PDB entry 5DN6 | X-ray diffraction, 3.98 A resolution | chains J and K of the 29 polymer chains in the assembly

Chain J (and K):
Name: ATP synthase F0 subcomplex C subunit
Organism: Paracoccus denitrificans
Notes: chain K of this document is another copy of the same molecule, construct and numbering; everything in this record applies to it too
Reference sequence: A1B618 (A1B618_PARDP); numbering as in UniProt (aligned over 1-77)
Amino-acid sequence (77 residues; each row starts with the number of its first residue):
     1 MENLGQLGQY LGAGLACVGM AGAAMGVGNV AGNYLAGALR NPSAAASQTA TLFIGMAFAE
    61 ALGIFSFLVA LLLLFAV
Not modelled in the structure: 1-2, 77
Reported in the primary citation:
  - catalytic residues: E60 (citing earlier work)

Chain J / chain K interface:
Pairs across the interface (17):
  G8(J) - Y10(K)
  Q9(J) - Y10(K)
  G12(J) - Y10(K)
  G12(J) - G14(K)
  L15(J) - G14(K)
  A16(J) - C17(K)  hydrophobic
  G19(J) - C17(K)
  G19(J) - V18(K)
  G19(J) - A21(K)
  G22(J) - A21(K)
  A23(J) - A24(K)  hydrophobic
  G26(J) - A24(K)
  G26(J) - M25(K)
  G26(J) - G28(K)
  N33(J) - G32(K)
  N33(J) - L35(K)
  N41(J) - L39(K)
Other interface residues (no listed pair), chain J (20 interface residues in all): G5, N29, V30, Y34, G37, R40, A44, A59, L62
Other interface residues (no listed pair), chain K (19 interface residues in all): N3, L7, L11, L15, M20, A31, A38, P42

In short:
20 residues of chain J and 19 residues of chain K are in contact. From the paper: the catalytic residue
E60(J).
Chain J and chain K are both ATP synthase F0 subcomplex C subunit (Paracoccus denitrificans); the structure,
ATP synthase from Paracoccus denitrificans, was determined by X-ray diffraction.
